PDB entry 5XB1 | electron microscopy, 3.00 A resolution | chains C and N of the 24 polymer chains in the assembly

Chain C (and N):
Name: Ferritin heavy chain
Source organism: Homo sapiens
Notes: EC 1.16.3.1; chain N of this document is another copy of the same molecule, construct and numbering; everything in this record applies to it too
UniProtKB: P02794 (FRIH_HUMAN); residues 1-160 here = UniProt positions 1-160
Chain sequence (160 residues; each row starts with the number of its first residue):
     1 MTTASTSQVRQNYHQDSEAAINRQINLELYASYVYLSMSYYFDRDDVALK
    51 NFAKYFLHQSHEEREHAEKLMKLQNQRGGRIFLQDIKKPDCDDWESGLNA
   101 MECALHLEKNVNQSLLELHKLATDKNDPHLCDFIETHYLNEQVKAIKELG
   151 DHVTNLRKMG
Unresolved in the structure: 1-5
UniProt features mapped onto this chain:
  - binding site (Fe cation): Glu-28, Glu-63, His-66, Glu-108, Gln-142
  - site: Arg-23 (Essential for association with cargo receptor NCOA4)
  - modified residue: Met-1 (N-acetylmethionine), Thr-2 (N-acetylthreonine)
  - mutagenesis: Arg-23 (R23A: Abrogates interaction with NCOA4. Fails to localize to punctate lysosomal structures), Glu-28 (E28A: Reduces iron binding and oxidation rate; when associated with Q-87), Lys-87 (K87Q: Reduces iron binding and oxidation rate; when associated with A-28. No effect on iron binding but the oxidation rate is severely reduced; when associated with A-108), Glu-108 (E108A: No effect on iron binding but the oxidation rate is severely reduced; when associated with Q-87)

Interface between chain C and chain N:
Pairs across the interface (8; chain C residue first):
  Lys-147(C) with Asp-43(N), hydrogen bond (side chain-backbone)
  Asp-151(C) with Asp-45(N); Ala-48(N)
  Thr-154(C) with Asp-45(N), hydrogen bond (side chain-backbone); Asp-46(N)
  Asn-155(C) with Ala-48(N)
  Lys-158(C) with Val-47(N), hydrogen bond (side chain-backbone); Leu-49(N)
Interface residues without a listed pair, chain C (6 interface residues in all): Gly-150
Interface residues without a listed pair, chain N (7 interface residues in all): Arg-44

In short:
Chain C and chain N form an interface of 6 and 7 residues respectively; the contacts include 3 hydrogen bonds.
Among the polar pairs are Lys-147(C)/Asp-43(N), Thr-154(C)/Asp-45(N) and Lys-158(C)/Val-47(N). From UniProt: 5
Fe cation-binding residues and 4 mutagenesis sites on chain C.
Chain C and chain N are both Ferritin heavy chain (Homo sapiens); the structure, human ferritin mutant -
E-helix deletion, was determined by electron microscopy, deposited together with 5YI5.
